Entry 7P7P (X-ray diffraction, 3.00 A resolution); this record covers chain A.

# Chain A
Protein: Endoplasmic reticulum aminopeptidase 2
Organism: Homo sapiens
Notes: EC 3.4.11.-; engineered mutation(s): K392N
UniProt: Q6P179 (ERAP2_HUMAN); residues 1-960 here = UniProt positions 1-960
Sequence (962 residues; each row starts with the number of its first residue):
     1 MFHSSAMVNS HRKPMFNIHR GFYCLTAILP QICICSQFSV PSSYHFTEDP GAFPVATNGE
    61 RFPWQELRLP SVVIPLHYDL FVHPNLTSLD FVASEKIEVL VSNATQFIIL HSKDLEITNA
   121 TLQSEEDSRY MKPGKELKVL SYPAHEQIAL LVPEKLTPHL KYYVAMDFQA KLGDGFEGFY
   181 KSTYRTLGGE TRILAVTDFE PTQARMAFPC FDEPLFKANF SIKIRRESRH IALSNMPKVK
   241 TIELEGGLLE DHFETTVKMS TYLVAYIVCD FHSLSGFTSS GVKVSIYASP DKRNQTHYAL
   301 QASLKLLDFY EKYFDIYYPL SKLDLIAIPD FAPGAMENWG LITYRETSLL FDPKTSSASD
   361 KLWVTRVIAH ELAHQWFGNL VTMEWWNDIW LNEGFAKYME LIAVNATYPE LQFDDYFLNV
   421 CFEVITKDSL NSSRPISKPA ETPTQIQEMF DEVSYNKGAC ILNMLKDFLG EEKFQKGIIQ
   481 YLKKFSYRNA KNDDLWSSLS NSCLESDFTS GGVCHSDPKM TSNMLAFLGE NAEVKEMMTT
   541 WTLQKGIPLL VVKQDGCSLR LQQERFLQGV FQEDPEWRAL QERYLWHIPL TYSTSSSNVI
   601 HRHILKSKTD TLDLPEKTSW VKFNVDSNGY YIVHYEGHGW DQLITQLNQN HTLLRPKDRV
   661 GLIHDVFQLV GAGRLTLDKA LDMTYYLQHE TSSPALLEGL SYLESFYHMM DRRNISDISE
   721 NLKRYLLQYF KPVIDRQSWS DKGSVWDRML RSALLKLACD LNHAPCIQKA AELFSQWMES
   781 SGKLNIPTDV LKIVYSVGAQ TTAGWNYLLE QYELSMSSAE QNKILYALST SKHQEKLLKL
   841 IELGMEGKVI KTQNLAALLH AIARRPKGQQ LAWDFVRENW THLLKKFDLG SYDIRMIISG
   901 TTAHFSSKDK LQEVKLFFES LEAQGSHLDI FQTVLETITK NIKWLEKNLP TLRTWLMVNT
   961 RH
Disordered / not traced: 1-49, 518, 558
Sequence notes: variant Asn-392 (Lys in Q6P179); expression tag (961-962)
Cystine bridges: Cys-421/Cys-460, Cys-503/Cys-514, Cys-759/Cys-766
Covalent attachments: N-acetylglucosamine (NAG) linked to Asn-85, Asn-103, Asn-119, Asn-219, Asn-294, Asn-405, Asn-431, Asn-650
Ion coordination: Zn2+: His-370, His-374, Glu-393 (together with 62S)
Ligand contacts: 62S ([(2S)-3-[[(2S)-1-azanyl-1-oxidanylidene-3-phenyl-propan-2-yl]amino]-2-[[3-(2-hydroxyphenyl)-1,2-oxazol-5-yl]methyl]-3-oxidanylidene-propyl]-[(1R)-1-azanyl-3-phenyl-propyl]phosphinic acid): Asp-198, Glu-200, Pro-201, Pro-333, Gly-334, Ala-335, Met-336, Glu-337, Trp-363, Arg-366, Val-367, His-370, Glu-371, His-374, Glu-393, Lys-397, Glu-400, Gln-447, Phe-450, Tyr-455, Tyr-892
Swiss-Prot annotation at these positions:
  - active site: Glu-371 (Proton acceptor)
  - binding site (substrate): Glu-200, Gly-334 to Asn-338
  - binding site (Zn(2+)): His-370, His-374, Glu-393
  - site: Tyr-455 (Transition state stabilizer)
  - glycosylation (N-linked (GlcNAc...) asparagine): Asn-85, Asn-119, Asn-219, Asn-405, Asn-650
  - natural variant: Asn-392 (K392N: this construct carries the variant)

# Summary
Ligands of chain A: compound 62S. Covalently linked N-acetylglucosamine: at Asn-85, Asn-103, Asn-119, Asn-219,
Asn-294 and Asn-405 and 2 more. His-370, His-374 and Glu-393 form the Zn2+ site. From UniProt: active-site
residue Glu-371, 6 substrate-binding residues and 3 Zn2+-binding residues.
Chain A is Endoplasmic reticulum aminopeptidase 2 (Homo sapiens); the structure, Crystal structure of ERAP2
aminopeptidase in complex with phosphinic
pseudotripeptide((1R)-1-Amino-3-phenylpropyl){(2S)-3-[((2S)-1-amino-1-oxo-3-phenylpropan-2-yl)amino]-2-{[3-(2-hydroxyphenyl)-isoxazol-5-yl]methyl}-3-oxopropyl}phosphinic
acid, was determined by X-ray diffraction together with 7PFS from the same study.
